PDB entry 5ZBB | X-ray diffraction, 3.60 A resolution | chains B and C of the 4 polymer chains in the assembly

Chain B:
Protein: Histone chaperone asf1
From: Neosartorya fumigata (strain ATCC MYA-4609 / Af293 / CBS 101355 / FGSC A1100)
Reference sequence: Q4WXX5 (ASF1_ASPFU); residues 1-154 here = UniProt positions 1-154
Chain sequence (188 residues; row label = number of the first residue in the row; numbers below 1 keep their minus sign (Met-33 is residue -33)):
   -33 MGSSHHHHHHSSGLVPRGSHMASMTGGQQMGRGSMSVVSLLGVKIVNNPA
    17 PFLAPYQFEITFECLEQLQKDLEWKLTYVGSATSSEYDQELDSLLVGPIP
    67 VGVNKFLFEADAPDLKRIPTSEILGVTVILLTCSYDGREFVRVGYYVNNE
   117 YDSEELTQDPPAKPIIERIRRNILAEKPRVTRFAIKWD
Disordered / not traced: -33 to 0
Differences from the reference sequence: expression tag (-33 to 0)
From the paper describing this entry:
  - mutagenesis - R148E (less than 2 fold): decreased binding to DNA damage response protein Rtt109, putative
  - mutagenesis - V146P/T147P: decreased catalytic activity with DNA damage response protein Rtt109, putative
  - mutagenesis - V146P/T147P: decreased binding to H3-H4

Chain C:
Protein: Histone H3
From: Saccharomyces cerevisiae (strain ATCC 204508 / S288c)
Reference sequence: P61830 (H3_YEAST); residues 0-135 here correspond to UniProt positions 1-136 (UniProt number = residue number + 1)
Chain sequence (136 residues; each row starts with the number of its first residue; numbering starts at 0):
     0 MARTKQTARKSTGGKAPRKQLASKAARKSAPSTGGVKKPHRYKPGTVALR
    50 EIRRFQKSTELLIRKLPFQRLVREIAQDFKTDLRFQSSAIGALQESVEAY
   100 LVSLFEDTNLAAIHAKRVTIQKKDIKLARRLRGERS
Disordered / not traced: 0-42, 135
Curated features (UniProtKB/Swiss-Prot):
  - modified residue: Lys4 (N6,N6,N6-trimethyllysine), Lys9 (N6-acetyllysine), Ser10 (Phosphoserine), Lys14 (N6,N6-dimethyllysine), Lys18 (N6-acetyllysine), Lys23 (N6-acetyllysine), Lys27 (N6,N6,N6-trimethyllysine), Lys36 (N6,N6,N6-trimethyllysine), Lys37 (N6-acetyllysine), Lys56 (N6-acetyllysine), Lys64 (N6-acetyllysine), Lys79 (N6,N6,N6-trimethyllysine)
From the paper describing this entry:
  - post-translational modification sites: Ser57 (citing earlier work)
  - mutagenesis - E94R: decreased catalytic activity

How chain B and chain C interact:
Residue-residue contacts (27; chain B residue first):
  Val45(B) with Arg129(C)
  Ala48(B) with Lys125(C); Leu126(C), hydrophobic
  Thr49(B) with Lys125(C)
  Ser51(B) with Arg129(C); Arg134(C)
  Asp54(B) with Arg129(C), salt bridge
  Val92(B) with Leu126(C), hydrophobic
  Thr93(B) with Leu126(C)
  Val94(B) with Leu126(C); Leu130(C), hydrophobic
  Leu96(B) with Arg129(C)
  Glu105(B) with Arg134(C), salt bridge
  Arg108(B) with Gly132(C), hydrogen bond (side chain-backbone); Arg134(C)
  Gly110(B) with Leu130(C)
  Tyr111(B) with Leu130(C)
  Tyr112(B) with Asp106(C), hydrogen bond (side chain-backbone); Ala110(C); Ala127(C); Leu130(C)
  Glu116(B) with Lys115(C), salt bridge
  Leu140(B) with His113(C)
  Arg145(B) with Ser102(C); Asp106(C), salt bridge; Leu130(C)
  Thr147(B) with Arg131(C), hydrogen bond (side chain-backbone)
Interface residues without a listed pair, chain B (21 interface residues in all): Ser50, Asn114, Lys143
Interface residues without a listed pair, chain C (17 interface residues in all): Leu109, Ala114, Lys122, Glu133

Summary:
The interface between chain B and chain C involves 21 residues on one side and 17 on the other; the contacts
include 3 hydrogen bonds and 4 salt bridges. Among the polar pairs are Asp54(B)-Arg129(C), Glu105(B)-Arg134(C)
and Glu116(B)-Lys115(C). The paper reports that R148E of chain B reduces binding to DNA damage response
protein Rtt109, putative; a modification site at Ser57(C); 3 substitutions were tested in all.
Chain B is Histone chaperone asf1 (Neosartorya fumigata (strain ATCC MYA-4609 / Af293 / CBS 101355 / FGSC
A1100)) and chain C is Histone H3 (Saccharomyces cerevisiae (strain ATCC 204508 / S288c)); the structure,
Crystal structure of Rtt109-Asf1-H3-H4 complex, was determined by X-ray diffraction together with 5ZB9 and
5ZBA from the same study.
